PDB entry 5G3P | X-ray diffraction, 1.78 A resolution | chains A and D of the 6 polymer chains in the assembly

# Chain A (and D)
Name: Formamidase
From: Bacillus cereus
Notes: chain D of this document is another copy of the same molecule, construct and numbering; everything in this record applies to it too
Reference sequence: E5LR94 (E5LR94_BACCE); numbering as in UniProt (aligned over 1-332)
Amino-acid sequence (346 residues; numbered 1 to 346; the number before each row is that of its first residue):
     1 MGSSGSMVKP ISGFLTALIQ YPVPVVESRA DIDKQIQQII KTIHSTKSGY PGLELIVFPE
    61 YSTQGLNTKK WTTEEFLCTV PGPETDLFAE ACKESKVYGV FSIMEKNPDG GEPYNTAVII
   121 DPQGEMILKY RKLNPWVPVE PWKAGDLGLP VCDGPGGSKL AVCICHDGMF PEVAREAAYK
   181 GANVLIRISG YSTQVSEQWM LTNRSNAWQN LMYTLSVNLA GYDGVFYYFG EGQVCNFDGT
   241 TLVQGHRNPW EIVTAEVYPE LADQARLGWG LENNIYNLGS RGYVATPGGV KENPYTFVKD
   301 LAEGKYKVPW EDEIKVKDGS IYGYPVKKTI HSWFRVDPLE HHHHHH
Unresolved in the structure: 1, 329-346 (chain D: 1, 328-346)
Sequence notes: expression tag (333-346)
Modified positions: Cys165 (s-acetyl-cysteine; SCY)

# Interface between chain A and chain D
Pairs across the interface (32; chain A residue first):
  Ser4(A) - Gln198(D)  hydrogen bond
  Gly5(A) - Gln194(D)  hydrogen bond (backbone-side chain)
  Ser6(A) - Gln194(D)
  Met7(A) - Ile321(D)  hydrophobic
  Met7(A) - Tyr322(D)
  Ile11(A) - Lys315(D)
  Ser45(A) - Tyr222(D)
  Ser45(A) - Gly224(D)  hydrogen bond (side chain-backbone)
  Ser45(A) - Val225(D)
  Ser48(A) - Tyr322(D)
  Gly49(A) - Val225(D)
  Gly49(A) - Phe226(D)
  Gly49(A) - Tyr322(D)  hydrogen bond (backbone-side chain)
  Tyr50(A) - Ser192(D)
  Tyr50(A) - Phe226(D)
  Pro51(A) - Ile321(D)
  Pro51(A) - Tyr322(D)
  Gln244(A) - Arg247(D)
  Gly245(A) - Arg247(D)
  His246(A) - Arg247(D)
  Asn248(A) - Tyr227(D)  hydrogen bond
  Asn248(A) - Arg247(D)
  Asn248(A) - Asn248(D)
  Pro249(A) - Tyr227(D)
  Trp250(A) - Tyr222(D)  hydrophobic
  Trp250(A) - Tyr227(D)
  Glu251(A) - Tyr227(D)
  Glu251(A) - Arg247(D)  salt bridge
  Ile252(A) - Thr193(D)  hydrogen bond (backbone-side chain)
  Ile252(A) - Tyr222(D)  hydrophobic
  Ile252(A) - Val225(D)
  Ile252(A) - Tyr227(D)
Other interface residues (no listed pair), chain A (22 interface residues in all): Val8, Lys9, Thr42, Thr254
Other interface residues (no listed pair), chain D (17 interface residues in all): Pro138, His246, Val316

# In short
22 residues of chain A and 17 residues of chain D are in contact, with 6 hydrogen bonds and 1 salt bridge.
Polar pairs include Glu251(A)-Arg247(D), Ser4(A)-Gln198(D) and Gly5(A)-Gln194(D).
Chain A and chain D are both Formamidase (Bacillus cereus); the structure, Bacillus cereus formamidase
(BceAmiF) acetylated at the active site, was determined by X-ray diffraction (same publication as 5G3O).
